Entry 3T1B (X-ray diffraction, 2.70 A resolution); this record covers chains A and C of the 4 polymer chains in the assembly.

[Chain A (and C)]
Protein: Transcriptional regulator, LysR family
Source organism: Vibrio cholerae
Notes: chain C of this document is another copy of the same molecule, construct and numbering; everything in this record applies to it too
Reference sequence: Q9KT56 (Q9KT56_VIBCH); residues 1-291 here correspond to UniProt positions 9-299 (UniProt number = residue number + 8)
Amino-acid sequence (291 residues; each row starts with the number of its first residue):
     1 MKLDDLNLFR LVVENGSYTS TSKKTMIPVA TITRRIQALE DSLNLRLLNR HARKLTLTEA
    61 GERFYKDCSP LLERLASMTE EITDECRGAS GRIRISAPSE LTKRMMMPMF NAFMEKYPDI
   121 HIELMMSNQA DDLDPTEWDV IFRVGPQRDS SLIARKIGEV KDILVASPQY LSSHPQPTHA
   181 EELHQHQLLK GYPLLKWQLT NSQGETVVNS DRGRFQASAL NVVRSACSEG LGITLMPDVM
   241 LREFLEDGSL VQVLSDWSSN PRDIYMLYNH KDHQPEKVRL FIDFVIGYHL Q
Not modelled in the structure: 291 (chain C: 129)
Construct notes: engineered mutation Glu-100 (Asn108 in Q9KT56)
Reported in the primary citation:
  - contacts within the chain: Glu-100/Arg-262 (salt bridge)
  - conformationally variable residues (domain motion, loop rearrangement): Gly-88, Gly-91, Glu-100
  - mutagenesis - P98D, L101E, P193D, L220E: increased signaling in response to non-permissive pH of 8.5
  - mutagenesis - L101N, P193A: abolished signaling in response to tcpPH promoter
  - mutagenesis - N128E, V144E, L194E, P237D, R262E: abolished signaling
  - mutagenesis - Y192E, M240E: unchanged signaling
  - mutagenesis - C227S: increased signaling in response to aerobic conditions
  - mutagenesis - C227S: unchanged signaling in response to pH

[How chain A and chain C interact]
Contacting residue pairs (57; chain A residue first):
  Met-1(A) / Asp-4(C)
  Lys-2(A) / Asp-4(C)
  Leu-3(A) / Leu-3(C)  hydrophobic
  Leu-3(A) / Asp-4(C)  hydrogen bond (backbone-side chain)
  Leu-3(A) / Leu-75(C)  hydrophobic
  Asp-4(A) / Met-1(C)  hydrogen bond (side chain-backbone)
  Asp-4(A) / Lys-2(C)
  Asp-4(A) / Leu-3(C)  hydrogen bond (side chain-backbone)
  Asp-4(A) / Asp-4(C)  hydrogen bond (side chain-backbone)
  Leu-6(A) / Thr-79(C)
  Ser-42(A) / Arg-87(C)  hydrogen bond (backbone-side chain)
  Leu-43(A) / Thr-83(C)
  Leu-43(A) / Arg-87(C)  hydrogen bond (backbone-side chain)
  Asn-44(A) / Arg-87(C)
  Leu-45(A) / Arg-87(C)
  Arg-63(A) / Ile-82(C)
  Arg-63(A) / Glu-85(C)  salt bridge
  Phe-64(A) / Ile-82(C)  hydrophobic
  Phe-64(A) / Thr-83(C)
  Asp-67(A) / Met-78(C)
  Cys-68(A) / Thr-79(C)
  Leu-71(A) / Leu-71(C)  hydrophobic
  Leu-71(A) / Leu-75(C)  hydrophobic
  Leu-72(A) / Leu-3(C)  hydrophobic
  Leu-72(A) / Leu-75(C)  hydrophobic
  Arg-74(A) / Leu-71(C)
  Leu-75(A) / Leu-71(C)  hydrophobic
  Leu-75(A) / Leu-72(C)  hydrophobic
  Met-78(A) / Asp-67(C)
  Met-78(A) / Cys-68(C)  hydrophobic
  Thr-79(A) / Met-1(C)
  Thr-79(A) / Leu-6(C)
  Glu-81(A) / Arg-63(C)  salt bridge
  Ile-82(A) / Arg-63(C)
  Ile-82(A) / Phe-64(C)  hydrophobic
  Ile-82(A) / Asp-67(C)
  Thr-83(A) / Leu-43(C)
  Thr-83(A) / Phe-64(C)
  Glu-85(A) / Arg-63(C)  salt bridge
  Cys-86(A) / Leu-45(C)  hydrophobic
  Cys-86(A) / Ala-60(C)  hydrophobic
  Arg-87(A) / Leu-43(C)  hydrogen bond (side chain-backbone)
  Thr-136(A) / Asn-49(C)
  Thr-136(A) / Thr-56(C)
  Asp-149(A) / His-51(C)
  Ser-150(A) / His-51(C)  hydrogen bond
  Ser-151(A) / His-51(C)
  Asn-269(A) / Arg-46(C)  hydrogen bond
  His-270(A) / Arg-46(C)
  Asp-272(A) / Asn-44(C)
  His-273(A) / Gln-37(C)  hydrogen bond
  His-273(A) / Glu-40(C)
  His-273(A) / Asp-41(C)  salt bridge
  His-273(A) / Asn-44(C)
  His-273(A) / Leu-45(C)
  His-273(A) / Arg-46(C)  hydrogen bond (backbone-backbone)
  Lys-277(A) / Glu-59(C)  salt bridge
Interface residues without a listed pair, chain A (38 interface residues in all): Asn-7, Ala-60, Gln-274, Pro-275
Interface residues without a listed pair, chain C (37 interface residues in all): Arg-35, Ser-42, Ala-52, Arg-74, Glu-81, Cys-86, Ser-90

[Summary]
Chain A and chain C form an interface of 38 and 37 residues respectively, with 11 hydrogen bonds and 5 salt
bridges. Among the polar pairs are Arg-63(A)/Glu-85(C), Glu-81(A)/Arg-63(C) and His-273(A)/Asp-41(C). The
paper reports that N128E, V144E and L194E of chain A, among others, abolish signaling; conformational
variability at Gly-88(A), Gly-91(A) and Glu-100(A); 14 substitutions were tested in all.
Chain A and chain C are both Transcriptional regulator, LysR family (Vibrio cholerae); the structure, Crystal
structure of the full-length AphB N100E variant, was determined by X-ray diffraction, deposited together with
3SZP.
